Entry 3B7Z (X-ray diffraction, 2.03 A resolution); this record covers chain A.

# Chain A
Name: Uncharacterized protein YKL091C
From: Saccharomyces cerevisiae
UniProt: P33324 (YKJ1_YEAST); residue numbers follow UniProt; this construct covers 1-310
Sequence (320 residues; row label = number of the first residue in the row; numbers below 1 keep their minus sign (Met-9 is residue -9)):
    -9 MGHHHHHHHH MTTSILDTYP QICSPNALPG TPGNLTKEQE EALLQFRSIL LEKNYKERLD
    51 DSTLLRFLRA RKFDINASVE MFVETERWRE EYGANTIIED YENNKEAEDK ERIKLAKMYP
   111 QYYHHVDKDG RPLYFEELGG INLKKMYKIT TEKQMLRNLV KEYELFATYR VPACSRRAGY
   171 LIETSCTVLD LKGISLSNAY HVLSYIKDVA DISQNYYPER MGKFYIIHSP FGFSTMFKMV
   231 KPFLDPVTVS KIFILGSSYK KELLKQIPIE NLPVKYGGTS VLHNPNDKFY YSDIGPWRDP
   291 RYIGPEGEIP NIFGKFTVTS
Unresolved in the structure: -9 to 3
Construct notes: expression tag (-9 to 0)
Residues lining bound ligands: 6PL / B7N: Ala60, Arg61, Met71, Tyr109, Tyr113, Tyr124, Glu126, Leu128, Ile131, Leu133, Met136, Met145, Leu149, Glu152, Tyr153, Phe156, Ser175, Thr177, Leu179, Leu181, Ile184, Asn188, Ala189, Val192, Tyr195, Ile196, Val199, Ala200, Ser203, Gln204, Tyr207, Pro208, Glu209, Arg210, Met211, Phe214, Ile216, Phe223, Met226, Phe227, Val230, Leu234, Asp235, Val237, Thr238, Lys241, Ile242

# In short
Chain A binds 6PL / B7N.
Chain A is Uncharacterized protein YKL091C (Saccharomyces cerevisiae); the structure, Crystal Structure of
Yeast Sec14 Homolog Sfh1 in Complex with Phosphatidylcholine or Phosphatidylinositol, was determined by X-ray
diffraction, deposited together with 3B74, 3B7N and 3B7Q.
